Entry 3RYC (X-ray diffraction, 2.10 A resolution); this record covers chains A and E of the 5 polymer chains in the assembly.

[Chain A]
Protein: Tubulin alpha chain
Source organism: Ovis aries
UniProt: D0VWZ0 (D0VWZ0_SHEEP); residues 1-451 here = UniProt positions 1-451
Sequence (451 residues; each row starts with the number of its first residue):
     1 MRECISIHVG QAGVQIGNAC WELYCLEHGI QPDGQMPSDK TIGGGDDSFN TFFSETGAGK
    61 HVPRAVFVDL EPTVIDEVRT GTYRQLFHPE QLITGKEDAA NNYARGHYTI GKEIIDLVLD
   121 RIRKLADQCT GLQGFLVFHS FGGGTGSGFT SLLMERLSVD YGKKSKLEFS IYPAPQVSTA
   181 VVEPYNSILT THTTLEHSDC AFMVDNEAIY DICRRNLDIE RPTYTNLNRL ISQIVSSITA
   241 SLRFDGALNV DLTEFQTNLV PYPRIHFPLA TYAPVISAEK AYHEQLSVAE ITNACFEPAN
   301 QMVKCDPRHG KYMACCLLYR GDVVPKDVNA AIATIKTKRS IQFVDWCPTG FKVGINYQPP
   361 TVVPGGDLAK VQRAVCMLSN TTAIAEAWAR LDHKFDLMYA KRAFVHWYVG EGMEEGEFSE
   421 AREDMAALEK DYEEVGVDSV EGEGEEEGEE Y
Unresolved in the structure: 39-45, 439-451
Residues lining bound ligands: GTP (guanosine-5'-triphosphate): V9, G10, Q11, A12, Q15, I16, D69, D98, A99, A100, N101, S140, G142, G143, G144, T145, G146, I171, P173, V177, S178, T179, E183, N206, Y224, L227, N228, I231

[Chain E]
Protein: Stathmin-4
Source organism: Rattus norvegicus
UniProt: P63043 (STMN4_RAT); residues 5-145 here correspond to UniProt positions 49-189 (UniProt number = residue number + 44)
Sequence (143 residues; each row starts with the number of its first residue):
     3 XADMEVIELN KATSGQSWEV ILKPPSFDGV PEFNASLPRR RDPSLEEIQK KLEAAEERRK
    63 YQEAELLKHL AEKREHEREV IQKAIEENNN FIKMAKEKLA QKMESNKENR EAHLAAMLER
   123 LQEKDKHAEE VRKNKELKEE ASR
Unresolved in the structure: 3, 35-40
Construct notes: engineered mutation A14 (Cys58 in P63043), W20 (Phe64 in P63043)
Modified positions: ACE (acetyl group) at position 3
Curated features (UniProtKB/Swiss-Prot):
  - modified residue: S46 (Phosphoserine)

[How chain A and chain E interact]
Pairs across the interface (77; chain A residue first):
  D46(A) - S16(E)
  H107(A) - L54(E)
  Y108(A) - L54(E)  hydrophobic
  Y108(A) - A57(E)  hydrophobic
  Y108(A) - R61(E)
  T109(A) - R61(E)
  K112(A) - L54(E)
  K112(A) - E55(E)
  K112(A) - E58(E)  salt bridge
  L152(A) - L54(E)  hydrophobic
  E155(A) - I50(E)
  R156(A) - L47(E)
  S158(A) - P45(E)
  V159(A) - P45(E)
  V159(A) - I50(E)  hydrophobic
  H197(A) - P45(E)
  F244(A) - S16(E)
  D245(A) - A14(E)
  D245(A) - T15(E)  hydrogen bond (side chain-backbone)
  D245(A) - S16(E)  hydrogen bond (backbone-backbone)
  D245(A) - G17(E)  hydrogen bond (backbone-backbone)
  G246(A) - A14(E)
  G246(A) - S16(E)
  A247(A) - N12(E)  hydrogen bond (backbone-side chain)
  A247(A) - G17(E)
  A247(A) - Q18(E)
  A247(A) - S19(E)  hydrogen bond (backbone-side chain)
  Y262(A) - P33(E)
  Y262(A) - E34(E)
  P325(A) - Q18(E)
  P325(A) - W20(E)  hydrophobic
  V328(A) - W20(E)  hydrophobic
  N329(A) - M6(E)
  N329(A) - W20(E)
  N329(A) - V22(E)
  I332(A) - L24(E)  hydrophobic
  A333(A) - M6(E)
  K336(A) - L24(E)
  D345(A) - P27(E)
  D345(A) - S28(E)  hydrogen bond (backbone-backbone)
  D345(A) - F29(E)  hydrogen bond (backbone-backbone)
  W346(A) - P27(E)
  W346(A) - F29(E)
  W346(A) - V32(E)
  C347(A) - P27(E)
  P348(A) - K25(E)
  P348(A) - P26(E)
  P348(A) - P27(E)
  T349(A) - I23(E)
  T349(A) - L24(E)  hydrogen bond (backbone-backbone)
  T349(A) - K25(E)  hydrogen bond (backbone-backbone)
  G350(A) - V22(E)
  F351(A) - E21(E)
  F351(A) - V22(E)  hydrogen bond (backbone-backbone)
  F351(A) - L24(E)  hydrophobic
  K352(A) - W20(E)
  K352(A) - E21(E)
  V353(A) - S19(E)
  V353(A) - W20(E)  hydrogen bond (backbone-backbone)
  G354(A) - Q18(E)
  I355(A) - S16(E)
  I355(A) - G17(E)
  I355(A) - Q18(E)  hydrogen bond (backbone-backbone)
  I355(A) - W20(E)  hydrophobic
  N356(A) - S16(E)
  Y357(A) - T15(E)
  Y357(A) - S16(E)  hydrogen bond (backbone-backbone)
  Y357(A) - G17(E)
  Y357(A) - Q18(E)
  Q358(A) - S16(E)
  V409(A) - Q64(E)  hydrogen bond (backbone-side chain)
  G410(A) - R61(E)
  G410(A) - Q64(E)
  E411(A) - R61(E)  hydrogen bond (backbone-side chain)
  G412(A) - A57(E)
  G412(A) - R60(E)  hydrogen bond (backbone-side chain)
  E414(A) - R60(E)  salt bridge
Also at the interface, not in a pair above, chain A (44 interface residues in all): L248, I341, M413
Also at the interface, not in a pair above, chain E (36 interface residues in all): V8, K13, D44, S46, K53

[Overview]
44 residues of chain A and 36 residues of chain E are in contact; the contacts include 16 hydrogen bonds and 2
salt bridges. Polar pairs include K112(A)-E58(E), E414(A)-R60(E) and D245(A)-T15(E). Ligands of chain A: GTP.
Chain A is Tubulin alpha chain (Ovis aries) and chain E is Stathmin-4 (Rattus norvegicus); the structure,
Tubulin: RB3 stathmin-like domain complex, was determined by X-ray diffraction together with 3RYF, 3RYH and
3RYI from the same study.
